PDB entry 2WQA | X-ray diffraction, 2.85 A resolution | chains A and B of the 6 polymer chains in the assembly

Chain A (and B):
Name: Transthyretin
From: Homo sapiens
Notes: chain B of this document is another copy of the same molecule, construct and numbering; everything in this record applies to it too
UniProtKB: P02766 (TTHY_HUMAN); residues 1-127 here correspond to UniProt positions 21-147 (UniProt number = residue number + 20)
Amino-acid sequence (129 residues; each row starts with the number of its first residue; numbers below 1 keep their minus sign (Gly-1 is residue -1)):
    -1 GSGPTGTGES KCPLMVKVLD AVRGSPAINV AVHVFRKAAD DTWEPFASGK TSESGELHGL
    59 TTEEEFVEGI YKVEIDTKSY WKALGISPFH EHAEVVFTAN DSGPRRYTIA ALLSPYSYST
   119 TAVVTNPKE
Not modelled in the structure: -1 to 8, 125-127 (chain B: -1 to 0, 2-8, 125-127)
Sequence notes: expression tag (-1 to 0)
Swiss-Prot annotation at these positions:
  - binding site (L-thyroxine): Lys15, Glu54, Ser117
  - modified residue: Cys10 (Sulfocysteine), Glu42 (4-carboxyglutamate), Ser52 (Phosphoserine)
  - glycosylation: Asn98 (N-linked (GlcNAc...) asparagine)

Chain A / chain B interface:
Contacting residue pairs - 41 pairs, chain A then chain B:
  Ile68(A) with Glu89(B)
  Phe87(A) with Phe95(B), hydrophobic; Tyr105(B), hydrophobic; Ile107(B), hydrophobic; Ala120(B), hydrophobic
  His88(A) with Val94(B)
  Glu89(A) with Val94(B), hydrogen bond (backbone-backbone); Phe95(B); Thr96(B), hydrogen bond
  His90(A) with Val94(B)
  Glu92(A) with Glu92(B); Tyr116(B), hydrogen bond (backbone-side chain)
  Val93(A) with His88(B)
  Val94(A) with His88(B); Glu89(B), hydrogen bond (backbone-backbone); His90(B); Glu92(B)
  Phe95(A) with Phe87(B)
  Thr96(A) with Phe87(B); Glu89(B), hydrogen bond
  Tyr105(A) with Phe87(B), hydrophobic
  Ile107(A) with Phe87(B), hydrophobic
  Tyr114(A) with Thr119(B); Ala120(B), hydrogen bond (backbone-backbone); Val122(B), hydrophobic
  Ser115(A) with Thr118(B), hydrogen bond (side chain-backbone); Thr119(B)
  Tyr116(A) with Glu92(B), hydrogen bond (side chain-backbone); Tyr116(B); Ser117(B); Thr118(B), hydrogen bond (backbone-backbone)
  Ser117(A) with Tyr116(B); Ser117(B)
  Thr118(A) with His88(B); Ser115(B), hydrogen bond (backbone-side chain); Tyr116(B), hydrogen bond (backbone-backbone)
  Thr119(A) with Tyr114(B); Ser115(B)
  Ala120(A) with Phe87(B), hydrophobic; Tyr114(B), hydrogen bond (backbone-backbone)
  Val122(A) with Tyr114(B), hydrophobic
Interface residues without a listed pair, chain B (20 interface residues in all): Ile68, Val93

Summary:
Chain A and chain B each contribute 20 residues to their interface; the contacts include 12 hydrogen bonds.
Among the polar pairs are Glu89(A)-Thr96(B), Glu92(A)-Tyr116(B) and Ser115(A)-Thr118(B). UniProt lists 3
L-thyroxine-binding residues on chain A.
Chain A and chain B are both Transthyretin (Homo sapiens); the structure, Complex of TTR and RBP4 and Oleic
Acid, was determined by X-ray diffraction.
